PDB entry 5ZPW | X-ray diffraction, 2.20 A resolution | chains C and E of the 6 polymer chains in the assembly

== Chain C (and E) ==
Name: Transmembrane protein gp41
Notes: chain E of this document is another copy of the same molecule, construct and numbering; everything in this record applies to it too
UniProtKB: D6NUQ7 (D6NUQ7_9HIV1); residues 554-588 here correspond to UniProt positions 560-594 (UniProt number = residue number + 6)
Sequence (35 residues; row label = number of the first residue in the row):
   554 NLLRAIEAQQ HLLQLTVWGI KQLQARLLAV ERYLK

== How chain C and chain E interact ==
Residue-residue contacts (25; chain C residue first):
  L555(C) - L555(E)  hydrophobic
  L555(C) - L556(E)  hydrophobic
  I559(C) - I559(E)  hydrophobic
  Q562(C) - I559(E)
  Q562(C) - Q562(E)
  Q562(C) - Q563(E)
  Q562(C) - L566(E)
  L565(C) - Q563(E)
  L565(C) - L566(E)  hydrophobic
  T569(C) - L566(E)
  T569(C) - T569(E)
  T569(C) - V570(E)
  T569(C) - I573(E)
  I573(C) - I573(E)  hydrophobic
  L576(C) - I573(E)  hydrophobic
  L576(C) - L576(E)  hydrophobic
  L576(C) - Q577(E)
  L576(C) - L580(E)
  R579(C) - Q577(E)  hydrogen bond
  R579(C) - L580(E)
  R579(C) - E584(E)  salt bridge
  L580(C) - L580(E)
  V583(C) - E584(E)
  Y586(C) - L587(E)
  L587(C) - L587(E)  hydrophobic
Other interface residues (no listed pair), chain C (15 interface residues in all): A558, L566, G572
Other interface residues (no listed pair), chain E (17 interface residues in all): Q567, L581, V583

== Overview ==
15 residues of chain C and 17 residues of chain E are in contact; the contacts include 1 hydrogen bond and 1
salt bridge. Polar contacts include R579(C)-E584(E) and R579(C)-Q577(E).
Chain C and chain E are both Transmembrane protein gp41; the structure, Generation of a long-acting fusion
inhibitor against HIV-1, was determined by X-ray diffraction.
